5E7Z - chains A and B; structure by X-ray diffraction, 2.40 A resolution.

[Chain A (and B)]
Molecule: 3-deoxy-D-arabinoheptulosonate-7-phosphate synthase
Source organism: Mycobacterium tuberculosis
Notes: EC 2.5.1.54; chain B of this document is another copy of the same molecule, construct and numbering; everything in this record applies to it too
UniProtKB: A0A0E8NFD1 (A0A0E8NFD1_MYCTX); residues 1-462 here = UniProt positions 1-462
Amino-acid sequence (464 residues; row label = number of the first residue in the row; numbers below 1 keep their minus sign (Gly-1 is residue -1)):
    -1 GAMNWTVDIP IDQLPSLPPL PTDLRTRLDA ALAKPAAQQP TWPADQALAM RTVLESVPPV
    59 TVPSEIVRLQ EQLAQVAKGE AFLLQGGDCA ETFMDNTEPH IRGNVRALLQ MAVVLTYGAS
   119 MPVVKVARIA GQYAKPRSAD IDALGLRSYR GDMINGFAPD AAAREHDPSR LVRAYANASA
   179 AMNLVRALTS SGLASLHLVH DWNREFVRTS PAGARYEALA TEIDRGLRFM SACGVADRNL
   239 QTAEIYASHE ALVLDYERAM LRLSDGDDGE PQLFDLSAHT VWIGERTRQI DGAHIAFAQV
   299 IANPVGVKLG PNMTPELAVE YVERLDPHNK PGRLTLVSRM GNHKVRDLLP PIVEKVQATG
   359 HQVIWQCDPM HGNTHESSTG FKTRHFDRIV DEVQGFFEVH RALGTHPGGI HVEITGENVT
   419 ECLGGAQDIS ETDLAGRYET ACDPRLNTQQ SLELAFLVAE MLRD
Disordered / not traced: -1 to 0, 12-14 (chain B: -1 to 0, 10-15)
Construct notes: expression tag (-1 to 0)
Bound ions: Mn2+: Cys87, His369, Glu411, Asp441
Small-molecule neighbours:
  - D-phenylalanine (DPN), molecule 1: Val55, Val170, Tyr173, Ala174
  - D-phenylalanine (DPN), molecule 2: Phe91, Met92, Arg171, Ala174, Asn175, Ala178
  - D-tryptophan (DTR): Leu107, Ala110, Val111, Thr114, Lys123, Ala192, Ser193, Leu194, Ala230, Cys231, Asn237, Leu238, Thr240, Ala241
  - D-tryptophan / tryptophan: Leu107, Ala110, Val111, Thr114, Lys123, Ala192, Ser193, Leu194, Ala230, Cys231, Asn237, Leu238, Thr240, Ala241
  - tryptophan (TRP): Leu107, Ala110, Val111, Thr114, Lys123, Ala192, Ser193, Leu194, Ala230, Cys231, Asn237, Leu238, Thr240, Ala241
What the authors report for this chain:
  - mutagenesis - N175A: unchanged binding to l-Tyr
  - allosteric site: Asn175

[How chain A and chain B interact]
Contacting residue pairs - 75 pairs, chain A then chain B:
  Trp3(A) - Asp6(B)
  Trp3(A) - Ile7(B)  hydrogen bond (backbone-backbone)
  Thr4(A) - Thr4(B)
  Thr4(A) - Val5(B)
  Thr4(A) - Asp6(B)
  Thr4(A) - Ile7(B)
  Val5(A) - Trp3(B)
  Val5(A) - Thr4(B)
  Val5(A) - Val5(B)  hydrogen bond (backbone-backbone)
  Val5(A) - Ile7(B)  hydrophobic
  Val5(A) - Met48(B)  hydrophobic
  Asp6(A) - Asn2(B)
  Asp6(A) - Trp3(B)
  Asp6(A) - Thr4(B)
  Asp6(A) - Ser167(B)
  Ile7(A) - Asn2(B)
  Ile7(A) - Trp3(B)  hydrogen bond (backbone-backbone)
  Ile7(A) - Ser167(B)
  Ile7(A) - Val170(B)  hydrophobic
  Ile7(A) - Arg171(B)
  Pro8(A) - Asn2(B)
  Pro8(A) - Ser167(B)
  Pro8(A) - Arg171(B)
  Ile9(A) - Met1(B)  hydrogen bond (backbone-backbone)
  Ile9(A) - Asn2(B)
  Ile9(A) - Trp3(B)
  Asp10(A) - Arg171(B)  salt bridge
  Leu15(A) - Pro97(B)  hydrophobic
  Gln44(A) - Met1(B)  hydrogen bond
  Ser54(A) - Thr95(B)
  Pro56(A) - Asn94(B)
  Pro56(A) - Ala178(B)
  Pro57(A) - Glu96(B)
  Pro57(A) - Asn181(B)
  Val58(A) - Asn181(B)  hydrogen bond (backbone-side chain)
  Val60(A) - Leu182(B)  hydrophobic
  Val60(A) - Ser189(B)
  Ser62(A) - Ser189(B)  hydrogen bond (side chain-backbone)
  Glu63(A) - Ala185(B)
  Glu63(A) - Ser189(B)
  Asn94(A) - Pro56(B)
  Thr95(A) - Ser54(B)
  Glu96(A) - Pro57(B)
  Ser167(A) - Asn2(B)
  Ser167(A) - Trp3(B)
  Val170(A) - Trp3(B)
  Arg171(A) - Trp3(B)
  Arg171(A) - Thr4(B)
  Arg171(A) - Val5(B)
  Arg171(A) - Asp6(B)  salt bridge
  Tyr173(A) - Ala178(B)
  Ala174(A) - Trp3(B)  hydrophobic
  Ser177(A) - Ala178(B)
  Ser177(A) - Asn181(B)
  Ala178(A) - Pro56(B)
  Ala178(A) - Tyr173(B)
  Ala178(A) - Ser177(B)
  Met180(A) - Asn181(B)
  Asn181(A) - Pro57(B)
  Asn181(A) - Val58(B)  hydrogen bond (side chain-backbone)
  Asn181(A) - Ser177(B)
  Asn181(A) - Met180(B)
  Asn181(A) - Asn181(B)  hydrogen bond (backbone-side chain)
  Asn181(A) - Arg184(B)  hydrogen bond
  Leu182(A) - Val60(B)  hydrophobic
  Arg184(A) - Asn181(B)  hydrogen bond
  Arg184(A) - Arg184(B)
  Arg184(A) - Ala185(B)
  Ala185(A) - Glu63(B)
  Ala185(A) - Arg184(B)
  Ser189(A) - Ser62(B)  hydrogen bond (backbone-side chain)
  Ser189(A) - Glu63(B)
  Arg236(A) - Arg236(B)
  Arg236(A) - Asn237(B)
  Asn237(A) - Arg236(B)  hydrogen bond
Interface residues without a listed pair, chain A (37 interface residues in all): Ile99, Ser188
Interface residues without a listed pair, chain B (35 interface residues in all): Ile99, Ala174

[Summary]
The interface between chain A and chain B involves 37 residues on one side and 35 on the other, with 13
hydrogen bonds and 2 salt bridges. Polar contacts include Asp10(A)-Arg171(B), Arg171(A)-Asp6(B) and
Gln44(A)-Met1(B). From the paper: N175A of chain A leaves binding to l-Tyr unchanged; an allosteric site at
Asn175(A).
Chain A and chain B are both 3-deoxy-D-arabinoheptulosonate-7-phosphate synthase (Mycobacterium tuberculosis);
the structure, 3-deoxy-D-arabino-heptulosonate 7-phosphate synthase from Mycobacterium tuberculosis in complex
with D/L-tryptophan and D-phenylalanine, was determined by X-ray diffraction, deposited together with 5E2L,
5E40 and 5E4N.
